PDB entry 8OTT | electron microscopy, 3.30 A resolution | chains A and I of the 12 polymer chains in the assembly

Chain A:
Name: Histone H3.1
From: Homo sapiens
Reference sequence: P68431 (H31_HUMAN); residues 39-133 here correspond to UniProt positions 40-134 (UniProt number = residue number + 1)
Sequence (95 residues; each row starts with the number of its first residue):
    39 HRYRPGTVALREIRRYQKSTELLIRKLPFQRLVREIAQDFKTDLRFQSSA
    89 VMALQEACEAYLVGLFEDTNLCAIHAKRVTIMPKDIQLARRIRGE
Not modelled in the structure: 39
Covalent attachments: pentanedial (PTD) linked to Lys79, Lys115, Lys122

Chain I:
Molecule: 144-nt DNA strand
Sequence (144 nucleotides; row label = number of the first residue in the row):
     3 GGAGAATCCCGGTCTGCAGGCCGCTCAATTGGTCGTAGACAGCTCTAGCA
    53 CCGCTTAAACGCACGTACGCGCTGTCCCCCGCGTTTTAACCGCCAAGGGG
   103 ATTACTCCCTAGTCTCCAGGCACGGGTCACGTGCATACATCCTG

How chain A and chain I interact:
Residue-residue contacts (17):
  Arg42(A) - DA69(I)  salt bridge to the phosphate
  Pro43(A) - DA69(I)  sugar contact
  Arg63(A) - DA60(I)  sugar contact
  Arg72(A) - DC51(I)  salt bridge to the phosphate
  Arg83(A) - DG50(I)  phosphate contact
  Arg83(A) - DC51(I)  phosphate contact
  Phe84(A) - DG50(I)  phosphate contact
  Phe84(A) - DC51(I)  hydrogen bond to the phosphate
  Gln85(A) - DG50(I)  phosphate contact
  Ser86(A) - DG50(I)  hydrogen bond to the phosphate
  Arg116(A) - DG71(I)  phosphate contact
  Arg116(A) - DC72(I)  phosphate contact
  Val117(A) - DG71(I)  hydrogen bond to the phosphate
  Thr118(A) - DC70(I)  phosphate contact
  Thr118(A) - DG71(I)  hydrogen bond to the phosphate
  Met120(A) - DG71(I)  phosphate contact
  Met120(A) - DC72(I)  phosphate contact
Interface residues without a listed pair, chain I (8 interface residues in all): DA61

In short:
Chain A and chain I form an interface of 12 and 8 residues respectively; the contacts include 4 hydrogen bonds
and 2 salt bridges. Polar contacts include Phe84(A)-DC51(I), Ser86(A)-DG50(I) and Val117(A)-DG71(I).
Covalently linked pentanedial: at Lys79(A), Lys115(A) and Lys122(A).
Here chain A is Histone H3.1 (Homo sapiens) and chain I is a 144-nt DNA strand. Entry 8OTT (MYC-MAX bound to a
nucleosome at SHL+5.8) was determined by electron microscopy together with 8OSJ, 8OSK, 8OSL and 8OTS from the
same study.
